8TMP - chains C and D of the 7 polymer chains in the assembly; structure by electron microscopy, 3.20 A resolution.

[Chain C (and D)]
Name: Cobalt/magnesium transport protein CorA
From: Thermotoga maritima
Notes: chain D of this document is another copy of the same molecule, construct and numbering; everything in this record applies to it too
UniProt: Q9WZ31 (CORA_THEMA); residues 1-351 here = UniProt positions 1-351
Sequence (373 residues; row label = number of the first residue in the row; numbers below 1 keep their minus sign (Met-21 is residue -21)):
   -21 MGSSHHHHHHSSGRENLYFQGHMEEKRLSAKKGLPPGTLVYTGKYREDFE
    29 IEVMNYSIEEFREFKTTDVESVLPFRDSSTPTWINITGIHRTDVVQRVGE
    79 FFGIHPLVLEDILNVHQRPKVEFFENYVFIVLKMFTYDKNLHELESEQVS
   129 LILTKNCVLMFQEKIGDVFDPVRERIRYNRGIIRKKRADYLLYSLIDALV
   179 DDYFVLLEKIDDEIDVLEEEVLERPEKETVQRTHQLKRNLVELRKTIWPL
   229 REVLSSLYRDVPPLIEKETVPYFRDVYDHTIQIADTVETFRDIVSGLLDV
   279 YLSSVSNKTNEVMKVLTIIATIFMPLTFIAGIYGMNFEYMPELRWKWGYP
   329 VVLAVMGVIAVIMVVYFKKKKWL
Unresolved in the structure: -21 to 15 (chain D: -21 to 1, 351)
Sequence notes: initiating methionine (-21); expression tag (-20 to 0)
UniProt features mapped onto this chain:
  - motif: Gly312 to Asn314 (Probable selectivity filter)
  - site: Asn288 (Essential for ion permeation), Leu294 (Important for closing the ion permeation pathway in the closed state), Thr295 (Threonine that confers selectivity for Co(2+) transport)
  - mutagenesis: Asp89 (D89F/K: Decreases ion transport), Asp253 (D253K: Increases protein stability. Decreases ion transport), Leu280 (L280A: Decreases ion transport), Asn288 (N288L: Abolishes Co(2+) uptake), Met291 (M291A: No effect on ion transport), Leu294 (L294A/V: Increases ion transport by suppression of an obstruction in the transmembrane ion permeation pathway), Thr295 (T295L: Strongly reduces Co(2+) uptake. Abolishes Co(2+) uptake; when associated with L-299; T295M: Strongly reduces Co(2+) uptake ...), Thr299 (T299L: Reduces Co(2+) uptake. Abolishes Co(2+) uptake; when associated with L-295; T299M: No effect on Co(2+) uptake; T299S: Abolishes Co(2+) uptake), Pro303 (P303A/G/I: Increases ion transport by suppression of a kink in the transmembrane ion permeation pathway), Thr305 (T305L: Abolishes Co(2+) uptake), Ile310 (I310A: Increases ion transport), Tyr311 (Y311A: Abolishes pentamerization. Abolishes ion transport; Y311F: No effect on pentamerization. No effect on ion transport), 7 further mutagenesis entries in UniProt

[Interface between chain C and chain D]
Contacting residue pairs (76):
  Arg153(C) - Gly11(D)  hydrogen bond (side chain-backbone)
  Arg153(C) - Leu12(D)
  Arg153(C) - Pro13(D)
  Tyr168(C) - Pro14(D)
  Tyr171(C) - Pro14(D)
  Asp179(C) - Lys10(D)
  Phe182(C) - Ser7(D)
  Glu186(C) - Ser7(D)
  Glu186(C) - Ala8(D)  hydrogen bond (side chain-backbone)
  Glu196(C) - His212(D)  salt bridge
  Glu196(C) - Arg216(D)  salt bridge
  Leu200(C) - His212(D)
  Pro249(C) - Leu85(D)
  Tyr250(C) - Leu85(D)  hydrophobic
  Arg252(C) - Glu100(D)  salt bridge
  Arg252(C) - Phe101(D)
  Asp253(C) - Leu85(D)
  Asp253(C) - Asp89(D)
  Asp253(C) - Lys98(D)  salt bridge
  Asp253(C) - Glu100(D)
  Asp256(C) - Arg96(D)
  Asp256(C) - Lys98(D)  salt bridge
  Asp256(C) - Glu100(D)
  Ile259(C) - Arg96(D)
  Gln260(C) - His94(D)  hydrogen bond (side chain-backbone)
  Gln260(C) - Arg96(D)
  Asp263(C) - Arg96(D)  salt bridge
  Thr264(C) - Lys223(D)
  Thr267(C) - Val219(D)
  Thr267(C) - Lys223(D)
  Asp270(C) - Arg222(D)  salt bridge
  Ile271(C) - Arg216(D)
  Leu275(C) - His212(D)
  Asp277(C) - Leu276(D)
  Val278(C) - Val208(D)  hydrophobic
  Val278(C) - His212(D)
  Leu280(C) - Leu280(D)  hydrophobic
  Ser281(C) - Val208(D)
  Ser281(C) - Tyr279(D)
  Ser284(C) - Leu280(D)
  Ser284(C) - Val283(D)
  Asn285(C) - Lys205(D)
  Asn285(C) - Tyr279(D)  hydrogen bond
  Asn285(C) - Val283(D)
  Asn288(C) - Lys286(D)
  Asn288(C) - Thr287(D)  hydrogen bond
  Met291(C) - Thr287(D)
  Met291(C) - Val290(D)  hydrophobic
  Lys292(C) - Val290(D)
  Thr295(C) - Val290(D)
  Thr295(C) - Val293(D)
  Thr295(C) - Leu294(D)
  Ala298(C) - Leu294(D)  hydrophobic
  Thr299(C) - Ile297(D)
  Met302(C) - Ala298(D)  hydrophobic
  Met302(C) - Met302(D)  hydrophobic
  Pro303(C) - Phe301(D)  hydrophobic
  Phe306(C) - Phe301(D)  hydrophobic
  Phe306(C) - Leu304(D)  hydrophobic
  Phe306(C) - Thr305(D)
  Phe306(C) - Met334(D)  hydrophobic
  Ile310(C) - Met334(D)  hydrophobic
  Met313(C) - Ala308(D)
  Met313(C) - Tyr311(D)
  Asn314(C) - Gly312(D)
  Asn314(C) - Met313(D)  hydrogen bond (side chain-backbone)
  Asn314(C) - Asn314(D)  hydrogen bond
  Phe315(C) - Glu320(D)
  Phe315(C) - Tyr327(D)  hydrophobic
  Phe315(C) - Val330(D)  hydrophobic
  Glu316(C) - Leu321(D)
  Glu316(C) - Arg322(D)  hydrogen bond (side chain-backbone)
  Tyr317(C) - Arg322(D)
  Met318(C) - Tyr327(D)  hydrophobic
  Trp350(C) - Lys286(D)
  Trp350(C) - Val290(D)  hydrophobic
Interface residues without a listed pair, chain C (52 interface residues in all): Gly159, Asp189, Asp190, Asp193, Gly274, Leu294, Gly309, Gly312
Interface residues without a listed pair, chain D (60 interface residues in all): Glu2, Glu3, Leu6, His83, Glu88, Gln95, Gln209, Lys215, Pro227, Arg269, Asp277, Met318, Gly326

[Summary]
52 residues of chain C face 60 of chain D across their interface, with 8 hydrogen bonds and 7 salt bridges.
Polar contacts include Glu196(C)-His212(D), Glu196(C)-Arg216(D) and Arg252(C)-Glu100(D). From UniProt: 19
mutagenesis sites on chain C.
Chain C and chain D are both Cobalt/magnesium transport protein CorA (Thermotoga maritima); the structure,
Cryo-EM structure of magnesium depleted CorA in complex with conformation-specific synthetic antibody C18,
State MGD-1B, was determined by electron microscopy.
